Entry 5KCB (X-ray diffraction, 2.10 A resolution); this record covers chain A.

== Chain A ==
Molecule: SA2223 protein
Organism: Staphylococcus aureus (strain N315)
UniProtKB: A0A0H3JRN6 (A0A0H3JRN6_STAAN); residues 2-158 here correspond to UniProt positions 1-157 (UniProt number = residue number - 1)
Sequence (165 residues; numbered 2 to 166; the number before each row is that of its first residue):
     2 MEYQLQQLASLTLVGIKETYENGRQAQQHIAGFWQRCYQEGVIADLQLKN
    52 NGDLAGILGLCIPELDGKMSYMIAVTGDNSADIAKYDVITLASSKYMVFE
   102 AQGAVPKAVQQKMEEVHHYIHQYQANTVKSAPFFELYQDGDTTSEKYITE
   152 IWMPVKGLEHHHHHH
Sequence notes: expression tag (159-166)
Covalently attached groups: covalent link E101-K113
Residues lining bound ligands: ethidium (ET): I31, A32, W35, Q36, Y39, V106, P107, Y138, T143

== Overview ==
Bound to chain A: ethidium.
Chain A is SA2223 protein (Staphylococcus aureus (strain N315)); the structure, The structure of SAV2435 bound
to ethidium bromide, was determined by X-ray diffraction (same publication as 5KAT, 5KAU, 5KAV, 5KAW and
5KAX).
